PDB entry 1MTZ | X-ray diffraction, 1.80 A resolution | chain A

Chain A:
Name: Proline iminopeptidase
Source organism: Thermoplasma acidophilum
Notes: EC 3.4.11.5
UniProtKB: P96084 (PIP_THEAC); numbering as in UniProt (aligned over 1-293)
Sequence (293 residues; each row starts with the number of its first residue):
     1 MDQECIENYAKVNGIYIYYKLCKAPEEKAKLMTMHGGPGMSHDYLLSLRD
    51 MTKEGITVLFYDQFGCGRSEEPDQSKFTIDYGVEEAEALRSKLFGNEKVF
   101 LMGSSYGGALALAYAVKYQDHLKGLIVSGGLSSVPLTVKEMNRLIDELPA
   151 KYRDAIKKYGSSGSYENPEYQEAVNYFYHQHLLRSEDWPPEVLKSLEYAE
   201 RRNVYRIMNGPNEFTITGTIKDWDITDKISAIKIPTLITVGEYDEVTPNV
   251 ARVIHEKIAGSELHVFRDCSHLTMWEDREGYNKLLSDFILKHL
Disordered / not traced: 1-3
Cystine bridges: C5-C22
Curated features (UniProtKB/Swiss-Prot):
  - active site: S105 (Nucleophile), D244, H271 (Proton donor)
Reported in the primary citation:
  - catalytic residues: G37, S105, Y106, D244, H271
  - contacts within the chain: S105-Y106, E213-E245 (hydrogen bond)
  - catalytic residues: E213, E245 (proposed by the authors, not directly observed)

Overview:
UniProt lists 3 active-site residues. The paper reports catalytic residues G37, S105 and Y106 among others;
contacts within the chain involving C5, C22 and S105 among others.
Chain A is Proline iminopeptidase (Thermoplasma acidophilum); the structure, Crystal Structure of the Tricorn
Interacting Factor F1, was determined by X-ray diffraction, deposited together with 1MT3 and 1MU0.
